1VQL - chains 0 and T of the 32 polymer chains in the assembly; structure by X-ray diffraction, 2.30 A resolution.

Chain 0:
Molecule: 23S ribosomal RNA
Organism: Haloarcula marismortui
Sequence (2922 nucleotides; row label = number of the first residue in the row):
     2 UUGGCUACUAUGCCAGCUGGUGGAUUGCUCGGCUCAGGCGCUGAUGAAGG
    52 ACGUGCCAAGCUGCGAUAAGCCAUGGGGAGCCGCACGGAGGCGAAGAACC
   102 AUGGAUUUCCGAAUGAGAAUCUCUCUAACAAUUGCUUCGCGCAAUGAGGA
   152 ACCCCGAGAACUGAAACAUCUCAGUAUCGGGAGGAACAGAAAACGCAAUG
   202 UGAUGUCGUUAGUAACCGCGAGUGAACGCGAUACAGCCCAAACCGAAGCC
   252 CUCACGGGCAAUGUGGUGUCAGGGCUACCUCUCAUCAGCCGACCGUCUCG
   302 ACGAAGUCUCUUGGAACAGAGCGUGAUACAGGGUGACAACCCCGUACUCG
   352 AGACCAGUACGACGUGCGGUAGUGCCAGAGUAGCGGGGGUUGGAUAUCCC
   402 UCGCGAAUAACGCAGGCAUCGACUGCGAAGGCUAAACACAACCUGAGACC
   452 GAUAGUGAACAAGUAGUGUGAACGAACGCUGCAAAGUACCCUCAGAAGGG
   502 AGGCGAAAUAGAGCAUGAAAUCAGUUGGCGAUCGAGCGACAGGGCAUACA
   552 AGGUCCCUCGACGAAUGACCGACGCGCGAGCGUCCAGUAAGACUCACGGG
   602 AAGCCGAUGUUCUGUCGUACGUUUUGAAAAACGAGCCAGGGAGUGUGUCU
   652 GCAUGGCAAGUCUAACCGGAGUAUCCGGGGAGGCACAGGGAAACCGACAU
   702 GGCCGCAGGGCUUUGCCCGAGGGCCGCCGUCUUCAAGGGCGGGGAGCCAU
   752 GUGGACACGACCCGAAUCCGGACGAUCUACGCAUGGACAAGAUGAAGCGU
   802 GCCGAAAGGCACGUGGAAGUCUGUUAGAGUUGGUGUCCUACAAUACCCUC
   852 UCGUGAUCUAUGUGUAGGGGUGAAAGGCCCAUCGAGUCCGGCAACAGCUG
   902 GUUCCAAUCGAAACAUGUCGAAGCAUGACCUCCGCCGAGGUAGUCUGUGA
   952 GGUAGAGCGACCGAUUGGUGUGUCCGCCUCCGAGAGGAGUCGGCACACCU
  1002 GUCAAACUCCAAACUUACAGACGCCGUUUGACGCGGGGAUUCCGGUGCGC
  1052 GGGGUAAGCCUGUGUACCAGGAGGGGAACAACCCAGAGAUAGGUUAAGGU
  1102 CCCCAAGUGUGGAUUAAGUGUAAUCCUCUGAAGGUGGUCUCGAGCCCUAG
  1152 ACAGCCGGGAGGUGAGCUUAGAAGCAGCUACCCUCUAAGAAAAGCGUAAC
  1202 AGCUUACCGGCCGAGGUUUGAGGCGCCCAAAAUGAUCGGGACUCAAAUCC
  1252 ACCACCGAGACCUGUCCGUACCACUCAUACUGGUAAUCGAGUAGAUUGGC
  1302 GCUCUAAUUGGAUGGAAGUAGGGGUGAAAACUCCUAUGGACCGAUUAGUG
  1352 ACGAAAAUCCUGGCCAUAGUAGCAGCGAUAGUCGGGUGAGAACCCCGACG
  1402 GCCUAAUGGAUAAGGGUUCCUCAGCACUGCUGAUCAGCUGAGGGUUAGCC
  1452 GGUCCUAAGUCAUACCGCAACUCGACUAUGACGAAAUGGGAAACGGGUUA
  1502 AUAUUCCCGUGCCACUAUGCAGUGAAAGUUGACGCCCUGGGGUCGAUCAC
  1552 GCUGGGCAUUCGCCCAGUCGAACCGUCCAACUCCGUGGAAGCCGUAAUGG
  1602 CAGGAAGCGGACGAACGGCGGCAUAGGGAAACGUGAUUCAACCUGGGGCC
  1652 CAUGAAAAGACGAGCAUAGUGUCCGUACCGAGAACCGACACAGGUGUCCA
  1702 UGGCGGCGAAAGCCAAGGCCUGUCGGGAGCAACCAACGUUAGGGAAUUCG
  1752 GCAAGUUAGUCCCGUACCUUCGGAAGAAGGGAUGCCUGCUCCGGAACGGA
  1802 GCAGGUCGCAGUGACUCGGAAGCUCGGACUGUCUAGUAACAACAUAGGUG
  1852 ACCGCAAAUCCGCAAGGACUCGUACGGUCACUGAAUCCUGCCCAGUGCAG
  1902 GUAUCUGAACACCUCGUACAAGAGGACGAAGGACCUGUCAACGGCGGGGG
  1952 UAACUAUGACCCUCUUAAGGUAGCGUAGUACCUUGCCGCAUCAGUAGCGG
  2002 CUUGCAUGAAUGGAUUAACCAGAGCUUCACUGUCCCAACGUUGGGCCCGG
  2052 UGAACUGUACAUUCCAGUGCGGAGUCUGGAGACACCCAGGGGGAAGCGAA
  2102 GACCCUAUGGAGCUUUACUGCAGGCUGUCGCUGAGACGUGGUCGCCGAUG
  2152 UGCAGCAUAGGUAGGAGACACUACACAGGUACCCGCGCUAGCGGGCCACC
  2202 GAGUCAACAGUGAAAUACUACCCGUCGGUGACUGCGACUCUCACUCCGGG
  2252 AGGAGGACACCGAUAGCCGGGCAGUUUGACUGGGGCGGUACGCGCUCGAA
  2302 AAGAUAUCGAGCGCGCCCUAUGGCUAUCUCAGCCGGGACAGAGACCCGGC
  2352 GAAGAGUGCAAGAGCAAAAGAUAGCUUGACAGUGUUCUUCCCAACGAGGA
  2402 ACGCUGACGCGAAAGCGUGGUCUAGCGAACCAAUUAGCCUGCUUGAUGCG
  2452 GGCAAUUGAUGACAGAAAAGCUACCCUAGGGAUAACAGAGUCGUCACUCG
  2502 CAAGAGCACAUAUCGACCGAGUGGCUUGCUACCUCGAUGUCGGUUCCCUC
  2552 CAUCCUGCCCGUGCAGAAGCGGGCAAGGGUGAGGUUGUUCGCCUAUUAAA
  2602 GGAGGUCGUGAGCUGGGUUUAGACCGUCGUGAGACAGGUCGGCUGCUAUC
  2652 UACUGGGUGUGUAAUGGUGUCUGACAAGAACGACCGUAUAGUACGAGAGG
  2702 AACUACGGUUGGUGGCCACUGGUGUACCGGUUGUUCGAGAGAGCACGUGC
  2752 CGGGUAGCCACGCCACACGGGGUAAGAGCUGAACGCAUCUAAGCUCGAAA
  2802 CCCACUUGGAAAAGAGACACCGCCGAGGUCCCGCGUACAAGACGCGGUCG
  2852 AUAGACUCGGGGUGUGCGCGUCGAGGUAACGAGACGUUAAGCCCACGAGC
  2902 ACUAACAGACCAAAGCCAUCAU
Not modelled in the structure: 2-9, 126-127, 715, 971-998, 1560, 1952-1963, 2137-2236, 2339-2343, 2665-2666, 2915-2923
Sequence notes: modified residue (628, 2587-2588, 2619, 2621)
Modified residues: 1MA (6-hydro-1-methyladenosine-5'-monophosphate) at position 628, OMU (o2'-methyluridine 5'-monophosphate) at position 2587, OMG (o2'-methylguanosine-5'-monophosphate) at position 2588, UR3 (3-methyluridine-5'-monophoshate) at position 2619, PSU (pseudouridine-5'-monophosphate) at position 2621
Bound ions: Na+ site 1: U12 (shared with 1 residue of chain R); Mg2+ site 1 near G28 (its only coordinating residue here); Na+ site 2: C40, C443; Na+ site 3: G56, A59, G61; Sr2+ site 1: C85, A86, C87; Sr2+ site 2: C85 (shared with Asp-68(T) of chain T); Na+ site 4: C141, G142; Na+ site 5 near U146 (its only coordinating residue here); Sr2+ site 3: G147, A183 (shared with 1 residue of chain M); Mg2+ site 2: C162, U2276; Mg2+ site 3: A165, A167, C168; Na+ site 6: A165, A166, A167; 47 more Mg2+ sites not listed; 54 more Na+ sites not listed; 2 more K+ sites not listed; 73 more Sr2+ sites not listed

Chain T:
Name: 50S ribosomal protein L24P
Organism: Haloarcula marismortui
UniProtKB: P10972 (RL24_HALMA); numbering as in UniProt (aligned over 0-119)
Sequence (120 residues; row label = number of the first residue in the row; numbering starts at 0):
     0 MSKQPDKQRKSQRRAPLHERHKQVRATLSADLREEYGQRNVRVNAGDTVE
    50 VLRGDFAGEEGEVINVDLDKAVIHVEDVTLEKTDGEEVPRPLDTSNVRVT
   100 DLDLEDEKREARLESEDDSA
Not modelled in the structure: 0
Bound ions: Sr2+: Asp-68 (shared with C85(0) of chain 0); Na+: Ser-94, Asn-95 (shared with U308(0), U335(0), C342(0) of chain 0); Mg2+ near Leu-112 (its only coordinating residue here)

Interface between chain 0 and chain T:
Contacting residue pairs - 111 pairs, chain 0 then chain T:
  U30(0) / Asp-5(T)  hydrogen bond to the sugar
  U30(0) / Arg-8(T)  salt bridge to the phosphate
  C31(0) / Asp-5(T)  phosphate contact
  C31(0) / Arg-8(T)  salt bridge to the phosphate
  C31(0) / Arg-12(T)  salt bridge to the phosphate
  C31(0) / Arg-13(T)  hydrogen bond to the phosphate
  G32(0) / Lys-9(T)  salt bridge to the phosphate
  G32(0) / Arg-13(T)  salt bridge to the phosphate
  G77(0) / His-17(T)  base contact
  G79(0) / His-20(T)  sugar contact
  G79(0) / Arg-41(T)  phosphate contact
  G79(0) / Lys-107(T)  hydrogen bond to the base
  G79(0) / Arg-111(T)  salt bridge to the phosphate
  A80(0) / Arg-41(T)  sugar contact
  A80(0) / Asn-43(T)  hydrogen bond to the phosphate
  A80(0) / Arg-111(T)  salt bridge to the phosphate
  G81(0) / Arg-41(T)  salt bridge to the phosphate
  G81(0) / Val-42(T)  phosphate contact
  G81(0) / Asn-43(T)  phosphate contact
  G81(0) / Ala-44(T)  hydrogen bond to the phosphate
  G81(0) / Val-65(T)  sugar contact
  G81(0) / Leu-67(T)  phosphate contact
  C82(0) / Leu-16(T)  phosphate contact
  C82(0) / Val-65(T)  phosphate contact
  C82(0) / Leu-67(T)  hydrogen bond to the phosphate
  C82(0) / Asp-68(T)  phosphate contact
  C83(0) / Leu-16(T)  phosphate contact
  C85(0) / Asp-68(T)  phosphate contact
  C87(0) / Asp-68(T)  phosphate contact
  C87(0) / Lys-69(T)  hydrogen bond to the sugar
  A95(0) / Asp-105(T)  base contact
  G97(0) / Asp-105(T)  hydrogen bond to the base
  G97(0) / Lys-107(T)  base contact
  A99(0) / Leu-16(T)  sugar contact
  A99(0) / His-20(T)  hydrogen bond to the base
  C100(0) / Pro-15(T)  sugar contact
  C100(0) / Leu-16(T)  hydrogen bond to the sugar
  C100(0) / His-17(T)  hydrogen bond to the sugar
  C101(0) / Pro-15(T)  sugar contact
  C101(0) / His-17(T)  hydrogen bond to the sugar
  C303(0) / Asp-116(T)  sugar contact
  C303(0) / Asp-117(T)  phosphate contact
  C303(0) / Ser-118(T)  phosphate contact
  G304(0) / Ser-118(T)  hydrogen bond to the phosphate
  A306(0) / Arg-38(T)  salt bridge to the phosphate
  G307(0) / Arg-32(T)  salt bridge to the phosphate
  G307(0) / Arg-38(T)  salt bridge to the phosphate
  U308(0) / Arg-32(T)  salt bridge to the phosphate
  U308(0) / Arg-38(T)  salt bridge to the phosphate
  U308(0) / Arg-52(T)  hydrogen bond to the base
  U308(0) / Ser-94(T)  base contact
  U308(0) / Asn-95(T)  base contact
  U308(0) / Arg-97(T)  salt bridge to the phosphate
  C309(0) / Arg-97(T)  salt bridge to the phosphate
  G315(0) / Asp-54(T)  hydrogen bond to the sugar
  A316(0) / Arg-52(T)  phosphate contact
  A316(0) / Asp-54(T)  sugar contact
  A317(0) / Arg-52(T)  phosphate contact
  C318(0) / Arg-52(T)  salt bridge to the phosphate
  A331(0) / Ser-1(T)  base contact
  G332(0) / Lys-2(T)  hydrogen bond to the sugar
  G332(0) / Gln-3(T)  sugar contact
  G332(0) / Pro-4(T)  sugar contact
  G332(0) / Gln-7(T)  hydrogen bond to the base
  G333(0) / Pro-4(T)  sugar contact
  G333(0) / Gln-7(T)  sugar contact
  G333(0) / Arg-8(T)  hydrogen bond to the phosphate
  G333(0) / Gln-11(T)  hydrogen bond to the sugar
  G334(0) / Arg-8(T)  salt bridge to the phosphate
  G334(0) / Gln-11(T)  sugar contact
  G334(0) / Ser-94(T)  hydrogen bond to the base
  U335(0) / Asp-92(T)  sugar contact
  U335(0) / Ser-94(T)  hydrogen bond to the sugar
  U335(0) / Asn-95(T)  hydrogen bond to the sugar
  G336(0) / Gly-53(T)  base contact
  G336(0) / Asp-54(T)  hydrogen bond to the base
  G336(0) / Arg-89(T)  base contact
  G336(0) / Asn-95(T)  hydrogen bond to the phosphate
  C342(0) / Thr-26(T)  phosphate contact
  C342(0) / Ser-94(T)  hydrogen bond to the sugar
  C343(0) / Lys-21(T)  sugar contact
  C343(0) / Arg-24(T)  sugar contact
  C343(0) / Thr-26(T)  hydrogen bond to the phosphate
  C343(0) / Arg-38(T)  phosphate contact
  C343(0) / Asn-39(T)  phosphate contact
  C343(0) / Ser-94(T)  sugar contact
  C344(0) / Lys-21(T)  sugar contact
  C344(0) / Arg-24(T)  salt bridge to the phosphate
  C344(0) / Asn-39(T)  hydrogen bond to the phosphate
  G345(0) / Lys-21(T)  phosphate contact
  G446(0) / Ser-1(T)  phosphate contact
  G446(0) / Lys-6(T)  salt bridge to the phosphate
  A447(0) / Ser-1(T)  hydrogen bond to the phosphate
  A447(0) / Lys-2(T)  hydrogen bond to the phosphate
  A447(0) / Gln-3(T)  phosphate contact
  G448(0) / Lys-2(T)  salt bridge to the phosphate
  G448(0) / Gln-3(T)  hydrogen bond to the phosphate
  C483(0) / Arg-89(T)  hydrogen bond to the base
  A484(0) / Leu-79(T)  sugar contact
  A484(0) / Arg-89(T)  hydrogen bond to the sugar
  A484(0) / Pro-90(T)  sugar contact
  A485(0) / Pro-90(T)  phosphate contact
  A486(0) / Leu-79(T)  sugar contact
  A486(0) / Glu-80(T)  hydrogen bond to the sugar
  A486(0) / Lys-81(T)  salt bridge to the phosphate
  A486(0) / Val-87(T)  phosphate contact
  G487(0) / Lys-81(T)  phosphate contact
  G487(0) / Thr-82(T)  hydrogen bond to the phosphate
  U488(0) / Thr-82(T)  sugar contact
  A489(0) / Thr-82(T)  base contact
  A489(0) / Asp-83(T)  sugar contact
Interface residues without a listed pair, chain 0 (49 interface residues in all): G78, G301, G504
Interface residues without a listed pair, chain T (57 interface residues in all): Glu-18, Ala-25, Leu-51, Asp-66, Glu-106, Arg-108

Summary:
49 residues of chain 0 and 57 residues of chain T are in contact, with 34 hydrogen bonds and 21 salt bridges.
Among the polar pairs are G79(0)/Lys-107(T), G97(0)/Asp-105(T) and A99(0)/His-20(T). C40(0) and C443(0)
coordinate Na+ site 2.
Here chain 0 is 23S ribosomal RNA and chain T is 50S ribosomal protein L24P, both from Haloarcula marismortui.
Entry 1VQL (The structure of the transition state analogue "DCSN" bound to the large ribosomal subunit of
haloarcula ...) was determined by X-ray diffraction, deposited together with 1VQ4, 1VQ5, 1VQ8, 1VQ9, 1VQK,
1VQM, 1VQO and 1VQP.
